Entry 2P5G (X-ray diffraction, 2.80 A resolution); this record covers chains F and A of the 3 polymer chains in the assembly.

Chain F:
Molecule: Primer DNA
Sequence (15 nucleotides; numbered 101 to 115; the number before each row is that of its first residue):
   101 GCGGCTGTCATAAGA

Chain A:
Name: DNA polymerase
From: Enterobacteria phage RB69
Notes: EC 2.7.7.7
UniProt: Q38087 (DPOL_BPR69); residues 1-903 here = UniProt positions 1-903
Amino-acid sequence (903 residues; numbered 1 to 903; the number before each row is that of its first residue):
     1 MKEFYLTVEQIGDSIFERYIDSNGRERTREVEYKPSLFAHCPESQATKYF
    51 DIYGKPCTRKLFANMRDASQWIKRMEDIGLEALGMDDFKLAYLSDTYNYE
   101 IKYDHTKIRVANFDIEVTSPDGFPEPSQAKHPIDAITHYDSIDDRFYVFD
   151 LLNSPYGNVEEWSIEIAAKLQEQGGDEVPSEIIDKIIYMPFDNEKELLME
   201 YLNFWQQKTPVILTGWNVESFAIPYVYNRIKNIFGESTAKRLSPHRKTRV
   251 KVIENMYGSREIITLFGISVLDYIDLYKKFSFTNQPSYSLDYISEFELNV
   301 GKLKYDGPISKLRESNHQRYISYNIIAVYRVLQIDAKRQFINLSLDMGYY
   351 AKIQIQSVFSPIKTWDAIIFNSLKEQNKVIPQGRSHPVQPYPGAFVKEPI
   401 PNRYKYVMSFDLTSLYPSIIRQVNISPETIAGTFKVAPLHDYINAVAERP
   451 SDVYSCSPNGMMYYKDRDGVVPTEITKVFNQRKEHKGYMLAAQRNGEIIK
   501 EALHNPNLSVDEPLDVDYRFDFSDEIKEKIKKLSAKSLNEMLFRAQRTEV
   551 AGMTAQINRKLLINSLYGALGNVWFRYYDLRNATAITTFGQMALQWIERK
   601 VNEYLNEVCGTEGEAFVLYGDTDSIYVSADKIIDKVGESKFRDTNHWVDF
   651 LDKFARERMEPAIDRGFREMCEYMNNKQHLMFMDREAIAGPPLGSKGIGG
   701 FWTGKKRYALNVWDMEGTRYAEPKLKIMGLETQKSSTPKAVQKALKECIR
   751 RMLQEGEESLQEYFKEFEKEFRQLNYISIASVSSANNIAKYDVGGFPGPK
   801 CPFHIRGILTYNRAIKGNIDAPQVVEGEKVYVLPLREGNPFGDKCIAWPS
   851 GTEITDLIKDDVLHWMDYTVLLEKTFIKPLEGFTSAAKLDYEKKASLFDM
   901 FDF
Not modelled in the structure: 505-517
Sequence notes: engineered mutation Ala222 (Asp in Q38087), Ala327 (Asp in Q38087)
Modified positions: Mse1, Mse65, Mse75, Mse85, Mse189, Mse199, Mse256, Mse347, Mse408, Mse461, Mse462, Mse489, Mse541, Mse553, Mse592, Mse659, Mse670, Mse674, Mse681, Mse683, Mse715, Mse728, Mse752, Mse866, Mse900 (selenomethionine; parent Met)
UniProt features mapped onto this chain:
  - region: Thr248 to Thr264 (Beta hairpin), Lys705 to Tyr708 (Binding of DNA in B-conformation), Leu897 to Phe903 (Interaction with the polymerase clamp)
  - binding site (Mg(2+)): Asp114, Glu116, Asp411, Leu412, Asp623
  - binding site (substrate): Ser414 to Tyr416, Arg482, Lys560
  - site: Asp621 (Optimization of metal coordination by the polymerase active site), Lys706 (Optimization of metal coordination by the polymerase active site), Asp714 (Essential for viral replication)
  - mutagenesis: Leu415 (L415A/G: Decreases base selectivity by several hundred fold; L415G/F: Increased misinsertion, increased mismatch extension and inefficient proofreading; L415M: No effect on base selectivity), Leu561 (L561A: No effect on the ability to recognize damaged DNA. Increase in probability of nucleotide incorporation), Ser565 (S565G: Increased incorporation efficiency of correct dNMPs; when associated with A-567), Tyr567 (Y567A: Inserts both dCMP and dAMP opposite 8-oxoG rapidly and with equal efficiency. 100-fold increase of dAMP and dGMP when situated opposite guanidinohydantoin ...), Asp621 (D621A: Drastic decrease in the efficiency of incorporation of dGMP), Lys706 (K706A: Almost complete loss of polymerase activity), Asp714 (D714A: Complete loss of viral replication)

Chain F / chain A interface:
Residue-residue contacts - 22 pairs, chain F then chain A:
  DT108(F) with Tyr791(A), hydrogen bond to the phosphate; Lys800(A), hydrogen bond to the sugar
  DC109(F) with Asn787(A), phosphate contact; Tyr791(A), hydrogen bond to the phosphate
  DA110(F) with Ser784(A), phosphate contact; Asn786(A), hydrogen bond to the phosphate; His804(A), salt bridge to the phosphate
  DT111(F) with Ser736(A), sugar contact; Val782(A), phosphate contact; Ser783(A), phosphate contact; Ser784(A), hydrogen bond to the phosphate
  DA112(F) with Asn284(A), phosphate contact; Gln733(A), phosphate contact; Lys734(A), phosphate contact; Ser735(A), hydrogen bond to the phosphate
  DA113(F) with Lys706(A), hydrogen bond to the base; Mse728(A), phosphate contact; Gly729(A), hydrogen bond to the phosphate; Gln733(A), phosphate contact
  DG114(F) with Mse728(A), phosphate contact
  DA115(F) with Asn564(A), phosphate contact; Asp623(A), phosphate contact
Other interface residues (no listed pair), chain A (22 interface residues in all): Phe282, Ile727, Ile805, Lys829

Overview:
Chain F and chain A form an interface of 8 and 22 residues respectively; the contacts include 8 hydrogen bonds
and 1 salt bridge. Polar contacts include DA113(F)-Lys706(A), DT108(F)-Lys800(A) and DT108(F)-Tyr791(A).
Here chain F is Primer DNA and chain A is DNA polymerase (Enterobacteria phage RB69). Entry 2P5G (Crystal
structure of RB69 gp43 in complex with DNA with dAMP opposite an abasic site analog ...) was determined by
X-ray diffraction together with 2OYQ, 2OZM and 2OZS from the same study.
